Entry 1T3E (X-ray diffraction, 3.25 A resolution); this record covers chains B and P of the 3 polymer chains in the assembly.

Chain B:
Protein: Gephyrin
From: Rattus norvegicus
Notes: fragment: C-terminal domain
Reference sequence: Q03555 (GEPH_RAT); residues 316-736 here correspond to UniProt positions 348-768 (UniProt number = residue number + 32)
Chain sequence (421 residues; each row starts with the number of its first residue):
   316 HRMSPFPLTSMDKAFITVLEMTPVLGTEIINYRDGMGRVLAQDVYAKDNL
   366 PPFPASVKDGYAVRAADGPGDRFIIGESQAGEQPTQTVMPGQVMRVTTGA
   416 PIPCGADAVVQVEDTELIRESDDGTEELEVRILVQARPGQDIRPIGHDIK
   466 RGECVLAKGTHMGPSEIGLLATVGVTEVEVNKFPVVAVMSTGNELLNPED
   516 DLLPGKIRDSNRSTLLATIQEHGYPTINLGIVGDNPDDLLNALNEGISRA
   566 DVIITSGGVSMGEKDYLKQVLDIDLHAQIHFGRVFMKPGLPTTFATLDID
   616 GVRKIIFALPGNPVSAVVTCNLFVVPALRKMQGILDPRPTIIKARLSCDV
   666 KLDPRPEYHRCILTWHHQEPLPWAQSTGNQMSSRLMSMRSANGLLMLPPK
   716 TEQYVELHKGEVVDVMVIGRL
Disordered / not traced: 316-317, 431-444

Chain P:
Protein: 49-mer fragment of Glycine receptor beta chain
From: Rattus norvegicus
Notes: fragment: Gephyrin binding region (residues 378-426)
Reference sequence: P20781 (GLRB_RAT); residues 300-348 here correspond to UniProt positions 378-426 (UniProt number = residue number + 78)
Chain sequence (49 residues; each row starts with the number of its first residue):
   300 GNAAKKNTVNGTGTPVHISTLQVGETRCKKVCTSKSDLRSNDFSIVGSL
Disordered / not traced: 300, 306-348
Swiss-Prot annotation at these positions:
  - modified residue: Thr313 (Phosphothreonine)

Interface between chain B and chain P:
Pairs across the interface (9; chain B residue first):
  Asp327(B) - Lys305(P)
  Met711(B) - Ala303(P)
  Met711(B) - Lys304(P)
  Met711(B) - Lys305(P)
  Pro713(B) - Ala302(P)
  Pro713(B) - Ala303(P)
  Glu726(B) - Asn301(P)
  Asp729(B) - Ala303(P)
  Asp729(B) - Lys304(P)
Also at the interface, not in a pair above, chain B (7 interface residues in all): Leu722, Val728
From the paper, about this interface:
  - interface residues, chain B: Pro713(B)

In short:
Chain B and chain P form an interface of 7 and 5 residues respectively. From the paper: the interface residue
Pro713(B).
Here chain B is Gephyrin and chain P is a 49-mer fragment of Glycine receptor beta chain, both from Rattus
norvegicus. Entry 1T3E (Structural basis of dynamic glycine receptor clustering) was determined by X-ray
diffraction.
